PDB entry 4KHU | X-ray diffraction, 2.05 A resolution | chains A and P of the 3 polymer chains in the assembly

== Chain A ==
Protein: DNA polymerase
Source organism: Enterobacteria phage RB69
Notes: EC 2.7.7.7
UniProt: Q38087 (DPOL_BPR69); residues 1-903 here = UniProt positions 1-903
Sequence (903 residues; each row starts with the number of its first residue):
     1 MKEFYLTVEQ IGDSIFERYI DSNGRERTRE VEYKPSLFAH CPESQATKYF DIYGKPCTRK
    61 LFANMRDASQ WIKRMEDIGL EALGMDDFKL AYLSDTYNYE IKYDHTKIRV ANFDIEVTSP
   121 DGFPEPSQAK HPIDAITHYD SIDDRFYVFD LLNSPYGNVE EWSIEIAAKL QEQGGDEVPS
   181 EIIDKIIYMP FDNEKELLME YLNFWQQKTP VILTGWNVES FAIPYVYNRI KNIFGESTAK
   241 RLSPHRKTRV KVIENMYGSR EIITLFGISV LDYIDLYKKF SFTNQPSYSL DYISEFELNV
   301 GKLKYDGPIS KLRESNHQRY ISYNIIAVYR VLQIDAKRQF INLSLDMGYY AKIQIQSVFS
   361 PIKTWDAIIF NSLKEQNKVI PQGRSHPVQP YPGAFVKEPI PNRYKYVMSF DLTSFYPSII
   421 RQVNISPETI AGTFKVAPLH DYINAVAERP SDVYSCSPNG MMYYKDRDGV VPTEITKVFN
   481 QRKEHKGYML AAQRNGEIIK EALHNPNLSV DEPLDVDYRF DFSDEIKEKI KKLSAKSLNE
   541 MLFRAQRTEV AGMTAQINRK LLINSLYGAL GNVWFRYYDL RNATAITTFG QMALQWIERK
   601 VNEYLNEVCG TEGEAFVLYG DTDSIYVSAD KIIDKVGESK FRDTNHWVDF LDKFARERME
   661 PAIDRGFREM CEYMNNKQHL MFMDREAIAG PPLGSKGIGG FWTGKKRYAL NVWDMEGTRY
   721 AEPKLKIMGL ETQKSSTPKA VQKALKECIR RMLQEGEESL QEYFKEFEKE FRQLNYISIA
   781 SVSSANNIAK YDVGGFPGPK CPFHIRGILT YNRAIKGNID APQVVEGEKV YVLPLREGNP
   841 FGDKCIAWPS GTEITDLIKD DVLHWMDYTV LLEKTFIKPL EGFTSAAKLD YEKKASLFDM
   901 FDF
Not modelled in the structure: 255-258, 903
Differences from the reference sequence: engineered mutation Ala222 (Asp in Q38087), Ala327 (Asp in Q38087), Phe415 (Leu in Q38087)
UniProt features mapped onto this chain:
  - region: Thr248 to Thr264 (Beta hairpin), Lys705 to Tyr708 (Binding of DNA in B-conformation), Leu897 to Phe903 (Interaction with the polymerase clamp)
  - binding site (Mg(2+)): Asp114, Glu116, Asp411, Leu412, Asp623
  - binding site (substrate): Ser414, Tyr416, Arg482, Lys560
  - site: Asp621 (Optimization of metal coordination by the polymerase active site), Lys706 (Optimization of metal coordination by the polymerase active site), Asp714 (Essential for viral replication)
  - mutagenesis: Leu561 (L561A: No effect on the ability to recognize damaged DNA. Increase in probability of nucleotide incorporation), Ser565 (S565G: Increased incorporation efficiency of correct dNMPs; when associated with A-567), Tyr567 (Y567A: Inserts both dCMP and dAMP opposite 8-oxoG rapidly and with equal efficiency. 100-fold increase of dAMP and dGMP when situated opposite guanidinohydantoin ...), Asp621 (D621A: Drastic decrease in the efficiency of incorporation of dGMP), Lys706 (K706A: Almost complete loss of polymerase activity), Asp714 (D714A: Complete loss of viral replication)
Metal / ion sites: Na+ site 1 near Glu177 (its only coordinating residue here); Ca2+ site 1: Asp192, Glu196; Ca2+ site 2: Asp411, Leu412, Asp623 (together with dTTP); Na+ site 2: Asp411, Asp623 (together with dTTP); Ca2+ site 3: Asn505, Asn507, Lys531; Na+ site 3: Glu660, Asp684
Residues lining bound ligands: dTTP (TTP): Asp411, Leu412, Thr413, Ser414, Phe415, Tyr416, Pro417, Arg482, Lys486, Lys560, Asn564, Tyr567, Thr622, Asp623
From the paper describing this entry:
  - conformationally variable residues: Tyr391
  - binding site for the 18-nt DNA/RNA hybrid strand: Tyr391
  - mutagenesis - L415F (14-fold): increased catalytic activity on two consecutive ribonucleotides

== Chain P ==
Molecule: 14-nt DNA strand
Sequence (14 nucleotides; row label = number of the first residue in the row):
   102 GCGGACTGCT TACC

== Interface between chain A and chain P ==
Residue-residue contacts (24):
  Asn284(A) - DT112(P)  sugar contact
  Asn284(A) - DA113(P)  hydrogen bond to the phosphate
  Asp621(A) - DC115(P)  phosphate contact
  Thr622(A) - DC115(P)  sugar contact
  Lys706(A) - DC114(P)  hydrogen bond to the base
  Tyr708(A) - DC115(P)  hydrogen bond to the phosphate
  Met728(A) - DC114(P)  phosphate contact
  Met728(A) - DC115(P)  phosphate contact
  Gly729(A) - DA113(P)  phosphate contact
  Gly729(A) - DC114(P)  hydrogen bond to the phosphate
  Gln733(A) - DA113(P)  phosphate contact
  Lys734(A) - DA113(P)  phosphate contact
  Ser735(A) - DA113(P)  hydrogen bond to the phosphate
  Ser736(A) - DT112(P)  sugar contact
  Val782(A) - DT112(P)  phosphate contact
  Ser783(A) - DT111(P)  sugar contact
  Ser783(A) - DT112(P)  phosphate contact
  Ser784(A) - DT111(P)  phosphate contact
  Ser784(A) - DT112(P)  hydrogen bond to the phosphate
  Asn786(A) - DT111(P)  hydrogen bond to the phosphate
  Lys790(A) - DC110(P)  salt bridge to the phosphate
  Tyr791(A) - DG109(P)  hydrogen bond to the phosphate
  Tyr791(A) - DC110(P)  hydrogen bond to the phosphate
  His804(A) - DT111(P)  salt bridge to the phosphate
Also at the interface, not in a pair above, chain A (23 interface residues in all): Asp623, Tyr626, Ile727, Asn787, Pro802

== Overview ==
Chain A and chain P form an interface of 23 and 7 residues respectively; the contacts include 9 hydrogen bonds
and 2 salt bridges. Polar contacts include Lys706(A)-DC114(P), Asn284(A)-DA113(P) and Tyr708(A)-DC115(P). From
the paper: a binding site for the 18-nt DNA/RNA hybrid strand at Tyr391(A); L415F of chain A increases
catalytic activity on two consecutive ribonucleotides.
Here chain A is DNA polymerase (Enterobacteria phage RB69) and chain P is a 14-nt DNA strand. Entry 4KHU
(Ternary complex of rb69 mutant L415F with a ribonucleotide at -1 position) was determined by X-ray
diffraction together with 4KHQ, 4KHS, 4KHW, 4KHY, 4KI4 and 4KI6 from the same study.
